PDB entry 5EU8 | X-ray diffraction, 2.45 A resolution | chains A and B

Chain A:
Name: main protease
From: Feline infectious peritonitis virus
UniProt: V9PIT1 (V9PIT1_9ALPC); residues 1-302 here correspond to UniProt positions 2904-3205 (UniProt number = residue number + 2903)
Sequence (307 residues; numbered -4 to 302; the number before each row is that of its first residue; numbers below 1 keep their minus sign (Gly-4 is residue -4)):
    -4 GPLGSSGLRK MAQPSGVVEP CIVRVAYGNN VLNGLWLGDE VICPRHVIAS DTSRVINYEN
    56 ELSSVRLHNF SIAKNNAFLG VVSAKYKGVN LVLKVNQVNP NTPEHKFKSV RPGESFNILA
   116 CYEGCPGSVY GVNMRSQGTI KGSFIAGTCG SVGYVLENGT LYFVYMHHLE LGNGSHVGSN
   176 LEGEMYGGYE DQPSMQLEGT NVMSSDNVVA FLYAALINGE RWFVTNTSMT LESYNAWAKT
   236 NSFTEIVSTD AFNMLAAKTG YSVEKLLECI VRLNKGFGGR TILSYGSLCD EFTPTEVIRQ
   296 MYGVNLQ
Disordered / not traced: -4 to -1, 300-302
Sequence notes: expression tag (-4 to 0)
Metal / ion sites: Zn2+: His41, His163, Asp186
What the authors report for this chain:
  - Zn2+ coordination: His41, His163, Asp186
  - conformationally variable residues (side-chain flip): His41
  - catalytic residues: His41, Cys144
  - binding site for N-[(5-methylisoxazol-3-yl)carbonyl]alanyl-L-valyl-N~1~-((1R, 2Z)-4-(benzyloxy)-4-oxo-1-{[(3R)-2-oxopyrrolidin-3-yl]methyl}but-2-enyl)-L-leucinamide (chain B): Asn25, Val26, Leu27, His41, Thr47, Tyr53, Phe139, Cys144, His162, His163, Glu165 to Gly167, His171, Asp186, Gln187, Pro188 to Gln191
  - mutagenesis - H41R, H41Y, C144A, C144S, Y160A, Y160T, H162A, H162L: abolished catalytic activity (citing earlier work)
  - contacts within the chain: Tyr160-His162 (hydrogen bond)

Chain B:
Name: N-[(5-methylisoxazol-3-yl)carbonyl]alanyl-L-valyl-N~1~-((1R, 2Z)-4-(benzyloxy)-4-oxo-1-{[(3R)-2-oxopyrrolidin-3-yl]methyl}but-2-enyl)-L-leucinamide
Sequence (6 residues; row label = number of the first residue in the row):
     1 XAVLXX
Modified residues: 02J (5-methyl-1,2-oxazole-3-carboxylic acid) at position 1; PJE ((E,4S)-4-azanyl-5-[(3S)-2-oxidanylidenepyrrolidin-3-yl]pent-2-enoic acid) at position 5; 010 (phenylmethanol) at position 6

Chain A / chain B interface:
Contacting residue pairs (28):
  Asn25(A) - 010_6(B)
  Val26(A) - 010_6(B)
  Leu27(A) - 010_6(B)
  His41(A) - Leu4(B)
  His41(A) - PJE_5(B)
  His41(A) - 010_6(B)
  Thr47(A) - 010_6(B)
  Tyr53(A) - Leu4(B)
  Phe139(A) - PJE_5(B)
  Cys144(A) - PJE_5(B)  covalent bond
  Cys144(A) - 010_6(B)  hydrogen bond (side chain-backbone)
  His162(A) - PJE_5(B)
  His163(A) - Leu4(B)
  His163(A) - PJE_5(B)  hydrogen bond (backbone-backbone)
  Leu164(A) - Ala2(B)  hydrophobic
  Leu164(A) - Val3(B)
  Glu165(A) - 02J_1(B)
  Glu165(A) - Ala2(B)
  Glu165(A) - Val3(B)  hydrogen bond (backbone-backbone)
  Glu165(A) - PJE_5(B)
  Gly167(A) - 02J_1(B)
  Gln187(A) - Ala2(B)
  Gln187(A) - Leu4(B)
  Pro188(A) - Ala2(B)
  Pro188(A) - Leu4(B)
  Ser189(A) - 02J_1(B)  hydrogen bond (backbone-backbone)
  Ser189(A) - Ala2(B)  hydrogen bond (backbone-backbone)
  Met190(A) - 02J_1(B)
Other interface residues (no listed pair), chain A (23 interface residues in all): Pro39, Ile51, Leu166, His171, Asp186, Gln191

Summary:
Chain A and chain B form an interface of 23 and 6 residues respectively, with 1 covalent bond and 5 hydrogen
bonds. Among the polar pairs are Cys144(A)-010_6(B), His163(A)-PJE_5(B) and Glu165(A)-Val3(B). The paper
reports catalytic residues His41(A) and Cys144(A); H41R, H41Y and C144A of chain A, among others, abolish
catalytic activity; 8 substitutions were tested in all.
Here chain A is main protease (Feline infectious peritonitis virus) and chain B is
N-[(5-methylisoxazol-3-yl)carbonyl]alanyl-L-valyl-N~1~-((1R,
2Z)-4-(benzyloxy)-4-oxo-1-{[(3R)-2-oxopyrrolidin-3-yl]methyl}but-2-enyl)-L-leucinamide. Entry 5EU8 (Structure
of FIPV main protease in complex with dual inhibitors) was determined by X-ray diffraction.
